PDB entry 2V8Z | X-ray diffraction, 2.20 A resolution | chains A and B of the 4 polymer chains in the assembly

== Chain A (and B) ==
Name: YAGE
Organism: Escherichia coli
Notes: chain B of this document is another copy of the same molecule, construct and numbering; everything in this record applies to it too
UniProt: P75682 (YAGE_ECOLI); residue numbers follow UniProt; this construct covers 3-309
Sequence (343 residues; numbered -17 to 325; the number before each row is that of its first residue; numbers below 1 keep their minus sign (Met-17 is residue -17)):
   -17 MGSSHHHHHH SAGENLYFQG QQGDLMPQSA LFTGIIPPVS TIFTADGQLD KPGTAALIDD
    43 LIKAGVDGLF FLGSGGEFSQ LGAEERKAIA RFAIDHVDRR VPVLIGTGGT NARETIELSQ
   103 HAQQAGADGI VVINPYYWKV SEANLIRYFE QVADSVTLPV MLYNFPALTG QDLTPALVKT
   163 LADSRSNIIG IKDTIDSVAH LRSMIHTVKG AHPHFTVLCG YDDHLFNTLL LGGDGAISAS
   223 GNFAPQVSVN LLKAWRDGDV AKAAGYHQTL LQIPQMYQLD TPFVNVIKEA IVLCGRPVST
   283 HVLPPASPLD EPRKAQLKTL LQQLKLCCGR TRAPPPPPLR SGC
Disordered / not traced: -17 to 11, 310-325
Sequence notes: expression tag (-17 to 2, 310-325)

== Chain A / chain B interface ==
Pairs across the interface - 79 pairs, chain A then chain B:
  Ser56(A) with Tyr119(B), hydrogen bond; Trp120(B)
  Phe60(A) with Tyr119(B)
  Ser61(A) with Thr92(B), hydrogen bond (backbone-side chain); Asn93(B), hydrogen bond (backbone-backbone); Tyr119(B)
  Gln62(A) with Asn93(B), hydrogen bond (backbone-side chain); Arg95(B), hydrogen bond (backbone-side chain); Trp120(B)
  Leu63(A) with Asn93(B); Arg95(B)
  Gly64(A) with Asn93(B)
  Glu67(A) with Arg95(B), salt bridge
  Thr92(A) with Ser61(B), hydrogen bond (side chain-backbone); Gln62(B); Pro287(B)
  Asn93(A) with Ser61(B), hydrogen bond (backbone-backbone); Gln62(B), hydrogen bond (side chain-backbone); Leu63(B); Gly64(B)
  Ala94(A) with Pro286(B); Pro287(B)
  Arg95(A) with Gln62(B), hydrogen bond (side chain-backbone); Leu63(B); Glu67(B), salt bridge; Leu285(B); Pro286(B)
  Ile115(A) with Tyr119(B)
  Pro117(A) with Pro287(B), hydrophobic
  Tyr118(A) with Tyr118(B); Tyr119(B), hydrophobic; Leu150(B)
  Tyr119(A) with Ser56(B), hydrogen bond; Phe60(B); Ser61(B); Ile115(B); Tyr118(B), hydrophobic; Phe147(B); Leu150(B), hydrophobic
  Trp120(A) with Ser56(B); Gln62(B); Leu150(B), hydrophobic; Pro264(B), hydrophobic; Phe265(B), hydrophobic
  Lys121(A) with Ala149(B); Leu150(B), hydrogen bond (side chain-backbone); Thr263(B)
  Val122(A) with Thr263(B); Pro264(B)
  Ser123(A) with Thr263(B), hydrogen bond (backbone-backbone)
  Asn126(A) with Asp262(B); Thr263(B), hydrogen bond (side chain-backbone); Pro264(B); Pro287(B); Ser289(B), hydrogen bond
  Phe147(A) with Tyr119(B)
  Ala149(A) with Lys121(B)
  Leu150(A) with Tyr118(B); Tyr119(B), hydrophobic; Trp120(B), hydrophobic; Lys121(B), hydrogen bond (backbone-side chain)
  Asp262(A) with Asn126(B)
  Thr263(A) with Lys121(B); Val122(B); Ser123(B), hydrogen bond (backbone-backbone); Asn126(B), hydrogen bond (backbone-side chain)
  Pro264(A) with Trp120(B), hydrophobic; Val122(B); Asn126(B)
  Phe265(A) with Trp120(B), hydrophobic
  Leu285(A) with Arg95(B)
  Pro286(A) with Ala94(B); Arg95(B)
  Pro287(A) with Thr92(B); Ala94(B); Pro117(B), hydrophobic; Val122(B), hydrophobic; Asn126(B)
  Ser289(A) with Asn126(B), hydrogen bond
Also at the interface, not in a pair above, chain A (38 interface residues in all): Gly29, Glu96, Tyr130, Gln133, Tyr145, Val266, Ala288
Also at the interface, not in a pair above, chain B (38 interface residues in all): Gly29, Glu96, Arg129, Tyr130, Gln133, Tyr145, Ala288

== Overview ==
Chain A and chain B each contribute 38 residues to their interface, with 18 hydrogen bonds and 2 salt bridges.
Polar contacts include Glu67(A)-Arg95(B), Ser56(A)-Tyr119(B) and Ser61(A)-Thr92(B).
Chain A and chain B are both YAGE (Escherichia coli); the structure, Crystal Structure of YagE, a prophage
protein belonging to the dihydrodipicolinic acid synthase family from E. ..., was determined by X-ray
diffraction (same publication as 4PTN and 2V9D).
